PDB entry 6VOF | electron microscopy, 4.51 A resolution (low resolution: residue-level contacts below are approximate; hydrogen-bond / salt-bridge calls are withheld) | chains E and g of the 26 polymer chains in the assembly

== Chain E ==
Protein: ATP synthase subunit beta, chloroplastic
Organism: Spinacia oleracea
Notes: EC 7.1.2.2
UniProt: P00825 (ATPB_SPIOL); numbering as in UniProt (aligned over 1-498)
Chain sequence (498 residues; numbered 1 to 498; the number before each row is that of its first residue):
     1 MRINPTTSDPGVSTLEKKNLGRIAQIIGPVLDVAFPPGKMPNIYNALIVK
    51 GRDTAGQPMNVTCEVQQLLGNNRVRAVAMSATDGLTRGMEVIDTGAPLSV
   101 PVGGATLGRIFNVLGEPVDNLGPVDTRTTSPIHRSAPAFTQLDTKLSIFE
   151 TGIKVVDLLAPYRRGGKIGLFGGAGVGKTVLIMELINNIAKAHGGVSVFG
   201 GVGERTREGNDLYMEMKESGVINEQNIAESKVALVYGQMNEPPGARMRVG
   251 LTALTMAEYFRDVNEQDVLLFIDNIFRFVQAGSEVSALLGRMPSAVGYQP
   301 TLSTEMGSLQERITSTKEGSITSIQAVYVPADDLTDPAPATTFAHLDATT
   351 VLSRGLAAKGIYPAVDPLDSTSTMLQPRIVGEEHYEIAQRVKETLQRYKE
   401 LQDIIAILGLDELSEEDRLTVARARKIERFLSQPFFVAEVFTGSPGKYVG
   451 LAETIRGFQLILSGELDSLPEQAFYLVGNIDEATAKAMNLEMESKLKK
Unresolved in the structure: 1-17, 497-498
Small-molecule neighbours:
  - ADP (adenosine-5'-diphosphate): Gly-175, Val-176, Gly-177, Lys-178, Thr-179, Val-180, Leu-181, Gly-360, Ile-361, Tyr-362, Ala-438, Phe-441
  - ATP (adenosine-5'-triphosphate): Phe-343, Ser-372, Thr-373, Gln-376, Tyr-385
Swiss-Prot annotation at these positions:
  - binding site (ATP): Gly-172 to Thr-179

== Chain g ==
Protein: ATP synthase gamma chain, chloroplastic
Organism: Spinacia oleracea
UniProt: P05435 (ATPG_SPIOL); residues 1-364 here = UniProt positions 1-364
Chain sequence (364 residues; numbered 1 to 364; the number before each row is that of its first residue):
     1 MACSLSFSSSVSTFHLPTTTQSTQAPPNNATTLPTTNPIQCANLRELRDR
    51 IGSVKNTQKITEAMKLVAAAKVRRAQEAVVNGRPFSETLVEVLYNMNEQL
   101 QTEDVDVPLTKIRTVKKVALMVVTGDRGLCGGFNNMLLKKAESRIAELKK
   151 LGVDYTIISIGKKGNTYFIRRPEIPVDRYFDGTNLPTAKEAQAIADDVFS
   201 LFVSEEVDKVEMLYTKFVSLVKSDPVIHTLLPLSPKGEICDINGKCVDAA
   251 EDELFRLTTKEGKLTVERDMIKTETPAFSPILEFEQDPAQILDALLPLYL
   301 NSQILRALQESLASELAARMTAMSNATDNANELKKTLSINYNRARQAKIT
   351 GEILEIVAGANACV
Unresolved in the structure: 1-42, 364
Cystine bridges: Cys-240/Cys-246
Swiss-Prot annotation at these positions:
  - active site: Cys-130

== How chain E and chain g interact ==
Pairs across the interface (23; chain E residue first):
  Met-292(E) / Ala-360(g)
  Pro-293(E) / Ile-356(g)
  Pro-293(E) / Gly-359(g)
  Pro-293(E) / Ala-360(g)
  Ser-294(E) / Ile-356(g)
  Val-296(E) / Glu-352(g)
  Asp-332(E) / Glu-46(g)
  Asp-333(E) / Arg-45(g)
  Asp-333(E) / Glu-46(g)
  Thr-335(E) / Arg-45(g)
  Glu-400(E) / Asn-56(g)
  Asp-403(E) / Ser-53(g)
  Ile-404(E) / Asn-56(g)
  Ile-404(E) / Thr-57(g)
  Ile-404(E) / Ile-60(g)
  Ile-407(E) / Thr-57(g)
  Leu-408(E) / Met-64(g)
  Leu-408(E) / Leu-129(g)
  Asp-411(E) / Arg-127(g)
  Glu-412(E) / Met-64(g)
  Glu-412(E) / Arg-127(g)
  Glu-412(E) / Leu-129(g)
  Glu-412(E) / Arg-319(g)
Interface residues without a listed pair, chain E (15 interface residues in all): Ala-295
Interface residues without a listed pair, chain g (15 interface residues in all): Thr-61

== Summary ==
Chain E and chain g each contribute 15 residues to their interface. Bound to chain E: ATP and ADP. From
UniProt: 8 ATP-binding residues on chain E; active-site residue Cys-130(g) on chain g.
Here chain E is ATP synthase subunit beta, chloroplastic and chain g is ATP synthase gamma chain,
chloroplastic, both from Spinacia oleracea. Entry 6VOF (Chloroplast ATP synthase (O2, CF1FO)) was determined
by electron microscopy together with 6VM1, 6VM4, 6VMB, 6VMD, 6VMG, 6VOG and 8 further entries from the same
study.
